PDB entry 5F38 | X-ray diffraction, 1.90 A resolution | chains B and A of the 4 polymer chains in the assembly

[Chain B]
Protein: Acetyl-CoA acetyltransferase
Source organism: Escherichia coli K-12
Notes: EC 2.3.1.9
UniProtKB: P76461 (ATOB_ECOLI); numbering as in UniProt (aligned over 1-393)
Amino-acid sequence (393 residues; row label = number of the first residue in the row):
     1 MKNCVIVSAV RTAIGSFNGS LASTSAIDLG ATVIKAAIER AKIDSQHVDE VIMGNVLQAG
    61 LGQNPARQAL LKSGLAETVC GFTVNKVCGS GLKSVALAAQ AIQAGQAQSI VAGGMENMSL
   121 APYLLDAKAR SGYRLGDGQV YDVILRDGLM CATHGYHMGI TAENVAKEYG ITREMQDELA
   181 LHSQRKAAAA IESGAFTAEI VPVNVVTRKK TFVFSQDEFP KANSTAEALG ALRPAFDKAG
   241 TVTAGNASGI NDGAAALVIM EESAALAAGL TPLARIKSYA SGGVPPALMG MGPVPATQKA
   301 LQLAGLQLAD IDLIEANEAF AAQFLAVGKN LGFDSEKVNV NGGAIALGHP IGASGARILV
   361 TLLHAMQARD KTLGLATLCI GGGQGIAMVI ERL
Not modelled in the structure: 209
Modified positions: Lys86 (N-dimethyl-lysine; MLY); Cys88 (S-oxy cysteine; CSX)
Ligand contacts: coenzyme A (COZ): Cys88, Leu149, His157, Met158, Gln184, Lys221, Ser224, Ala228, Leu229, Leu232, Ala235, Phe236, Thr243, Ala244, Gly245, Ala247, Ser248, Gly249, Ile250, Met289, Ala319, Phe320, His349, Ile351, Cys379
Swiss-Prot annotation at these positions:
  - active site: Cys88 (Acyl-thioester intermediate), His349 (Proton acceptor), Cys379 (Proton acceptor)

[Chain A]
Protein: Acetyl-CoA acetyltransferase
Source organism: Escherichia coli K-12
Notes: EC 2.3.1.9
UniProtKB: P76461 (ATOB_ECOLI); residue numbers follow UniProt; this construct covers 1-394
Amino-acid sequence (394 residues; row label = number of the first residue in the row):
     1 MKNCVIVSAV RTAIGSFNGS LASTSAIDLG ATVIKAAIER AKIDSQHVDE VIMGNVLQAG
    61 LGQNPARQAL LKSGLAETVC GFTVNKVCGS GLKSVALAAQ AIQAGQAQSI VAGGMENMSL
   121 APYLLDAKAR SGYRLGDGQV YDVILRDGLM CATHGYHMGI TAENVAKEYG ITREMQDELA
   181 LHSQRKAAAA IESGAFTAEI VPVNVVTRKK TFVFSQDEFP KANSTAEALG ALRPAFDKAG
   241 TVTAGNASGI NDGAAALVIM EESAALAAGL TPLARIKSYA SGGVPPALMG MGPVPATQKA
   301 LQLAGLQLAD IDLIEANEAF AAQFLAVGKN LGFDSEKVNV NGGAIALGHP IGASGARILV
   361 TLLHAMQARD KTLGLATLCI GGGQGIAMVI ERLN
Not modelled in the structure: 170-171, 174-175, 206-212, 226-228, 238-240, 393-394
Modified positions: Lys86 (N-dimethyl-lysine; MLY); Cys88 (S-oxy cysteine; CSX)
Swiss-Prot annotation at these positions:
  - active site: Cys88 (Acyl-thioester intermediate), His349 (Proton acceptor), Cys379 (Proton acceptor)

[Interface between chain B and chain A]
Contacting residue pairs (134; chain B residue first):
  Phe17(B) with Arg130(A)
  Glu50(B) with Lys86(A); Lys93(A), salt bridge
  Gln58(B) with Gln58(A), hydrogen bond; Asn85(A), hydrogen bond; Asp147(A)
  Ala59(B) with Ala59(A), hydrophobic; Leu124(A); Asp147(A)
  Gly60(B) with Leu124(A); Arg146(A); Asp147(A), hydrogen bond (backbone-side chain)
  Leu61(B) with Asp147(A), hydrogen bond (backbone-side chain)
  Gly62(B) with Arg146(A); Asp147(A), hydrogen bond (backbone-side chain)
  Gln63(B) with Val87(A); Arg146(A); Asp147(A); Gly148(A), hydrogen bond (side chain-backbone); Met150(A); Cys151(A); Met158(A); Gly381(A); Gly382(A), hydrogen bond (side chain-backbone)
  Asn64(B) with Asn85(A); Lys86(A); Val87(A); Gln384(A)
  Arg67(B) with Val284(A), hydrogen bond (side chain-backbone); Gly382(A), hydrogen bond (side chain-backbone); Gly383(A), hydrogen bond (side chain-backbone); Gln384(A)
  Gln68(B) with Ala152(A)
  Leu71(B) with Thr153(A)
  Glu77(B) with Gly283(A); Val284(A), hydrogen bond (backbone-backbone); Pro285(A); Pro286(A)
  Thr78(B) with Gly283(A)
  Cys80(B) with Lys86(A); Ser281(A); Gly282(A), hydrogen bond (side chain-backbone); Gly283(A); Gln384(A)
  Gly81(B) with Lys86(A); Gln384(A), hydrogen bond (backbone-side chain)
  Phe82(B) with Asn85(A); Lys86(A); Lys93(A); Leu97(A), hydrophobic
  Thr83(B) with Val84(A); Asn85(A), hydrogen bond (backbone-backbone)
  Val84(B) with Thr83(A)
  Asn85(B) with Gln58(A), hydrogen bond; Asn64(A); Phe82(A); Thr83(A), hydrogen bond (backbone-backbone)
  Lys86(B) with Glu50(A); Asn64(A); Cys80(A); Gly81(A); Phe82(A)
  Val87(B) with Gln63(A); Asn64(A)
  Lys93(B) with Glu50(A), salt bridge; Phe82(A)
  Leu97(B) with Phe82(A), hydrophobic; Gln100(A)
  Gln100(B) with Leu97(A); Gln100(A); Ala101(A); Gln106(A)
  Ala101(B) with Gln100(A)
  Gln106(B) with Gln100(A); Tyr279(A)
  Ser119(B) with Arg130(A)
  Leu120(B) with Ala127(A)
  Ala121(B) with Arg130(A), hydrogen bond (backbone-side chain)
  Pro122(B) with Leu124(A), hydrophobic; Leu125(A); Arg130(A)
  Tyr123(B) with Leu124(A); Leu125(A), hydrogen bond (backbone-backbone); Arg130(A), hydrogen bond
  Leu124(B) with Ala59(A); Gly60(A); Pro122(A), hydrophobic; Tyr123(A); Leu124(A), hydrophobic
  Leu125(B) with Pro122(A); Tyr123(A), hydrogen bond (backbone-backbone); Val140(A), hydrophobic
  Ala127(B) with Leu120(A)
  Arg130(B) with Phe17(A); Ser119(A); Ala121(A), hydrogen bond (side chain-backbone); Tyr123(A); Asp142(A), salt bridge; Ile144(A)
  Asp142(B) with Arg130(A), salt bridge
  Ile144(B) with Arg130(A)
  Arg146(B) with Gly60(A), hydrogen bond (side chain-backbone); Gly62(A); Gln63(A)
  Asp147(B) with Gln58(A); Ala59(A); Gly60(A), hydrogen bond (side chain-backbone); Leu61(A), hydrogen bond (side chain-backbone); Gly62(A), hydrogen bond (side chain-backbone); Gln63(A)
  Gly148(B) with Gln63(A), hydrogen bond (backbone-side chain)
  Met150(B) with Gln63(A)
  Cys151(B) with Gln63(A)
  Ala152(B) with Gln68(A)
  Thr153(B) with Leu71(A)
  Met158(B) with Gln63(A)
  Tyr279(B) with Gln106(A)
  Ser281(B) with Cys80(A)
  Gly282(B) with Cys80(A), hydrogen bond (backbone-side chain)
  Gly283(B) with Glu77(A); Thr78(A); Cys80(A)
  Val284(B) with Arg67(A), hydrogen bond (backbone-side chain); Glu77(A)
  Pro285(B) with Glu77(A)
  Pro286(B) with Glu77(A)
  Gly381(B) with Gln63(A)
  Gly382(B) with Gln63(A), hydrogen bond (backbone-side chain); Arg67(A), hydrogen bond (backbone-side chain)
  Gly383(B) with Arg67(A), hydrogen bond (backbone-side chain)
  Gln384(B) with Asn64(A); Arg67(A); Cys80(A); Gly81(A), hydrogen bond (side chain-backbone)
Interface residues without a listed pair, chain B (65 interface residues in all): Asn18, Pro65, Gln103, Ala104, Met118, Asp126, Ala129, Leu149
Interface residues without a listed pair, chain A (65 interface residues in all): Pro65, Gln103, Ala104, Met118, Asp126, Ser131, Leu149

[Summary]
Chain B and chain A each contribute 65 residues to their interface, with 32 hydrogen bonds and 4 salt bridges.
Among the polar pairs are Glu50(B)-Lys93(A), Lys93(B)-Glu50(A) and Arg130(B)-Asp142(A). Bound to chain B:
coenzyme A.
Chain B is Acetyl-CoA acetyltransferase and chain A is Acetyl-CoA acetyltransferase, both from Escherichia
coli K-12; the structure, X-ray crystal structure of a thiolase from Escherichia coli at 1.8 A resolution, was
determined by X-ray diffraction (same publication as 5F0V).
